PDB entry 7NWX | X-ray diffraction, 1.80 A resolution | chain A

== Chain A ==
Protein: Replicase polyprotein 1a
From: Severe acute respiratory syndrome coronavirus 2
UniProt: P0DTC1 (R1A_SARS2); residues 1-306 here correspond to UniProt positions 3264-3569 (UniProt number = residue number + 3263)
Chain sequence (306 residues; each row starts with the number of its first residue):
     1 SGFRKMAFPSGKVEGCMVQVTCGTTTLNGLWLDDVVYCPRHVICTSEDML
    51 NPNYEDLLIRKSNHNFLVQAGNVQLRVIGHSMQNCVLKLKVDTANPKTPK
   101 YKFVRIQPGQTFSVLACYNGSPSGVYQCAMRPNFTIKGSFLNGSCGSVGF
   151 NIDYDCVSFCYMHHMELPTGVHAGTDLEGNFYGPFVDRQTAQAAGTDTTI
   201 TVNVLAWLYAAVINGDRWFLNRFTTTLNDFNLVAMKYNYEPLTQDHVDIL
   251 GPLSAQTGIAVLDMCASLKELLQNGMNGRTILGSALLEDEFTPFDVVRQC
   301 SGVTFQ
Bound ions: Zn2+: H41, C145
What the authors report for this chain:
  - Zn2+ coordination: H41, C145
  - catalytic residues: H41, C145 (citing earlier work)

== In short ==
H41 and C145 form the Zn2+ site. The paper reports catalytic residues H41 and C145; Zn2+ coordination by H41
and C145.
Chain A is Replicase polyprotein 1a (Severe acute respiratory syndrome coronavirus 2); the structure,
SARS-COV2 NSP5 in the presence of Zn2+, was determined by X-ray diffraction together with 7NXH from the same
study.
